PDB entry 6QTB | X-ray diffraction, 1.89 A resolution | chains A and B

[Chain A]
Protein: Midasin
Organism: Chaetomium thermophilum (strain DSM 1495 / CBS 144.50 / IMI 039719)
Reference sequence: G0SHE6 (G0SHE6_CHATD); residue numbers follow UniProt; this construct covers 4690-4733, 4774-4997
Sequence (280 residues; row label = number of the first residue in the row; note: 37 numbers in that range are skipped by the numbering (no residue carries them; nothing is unmodelled there)):
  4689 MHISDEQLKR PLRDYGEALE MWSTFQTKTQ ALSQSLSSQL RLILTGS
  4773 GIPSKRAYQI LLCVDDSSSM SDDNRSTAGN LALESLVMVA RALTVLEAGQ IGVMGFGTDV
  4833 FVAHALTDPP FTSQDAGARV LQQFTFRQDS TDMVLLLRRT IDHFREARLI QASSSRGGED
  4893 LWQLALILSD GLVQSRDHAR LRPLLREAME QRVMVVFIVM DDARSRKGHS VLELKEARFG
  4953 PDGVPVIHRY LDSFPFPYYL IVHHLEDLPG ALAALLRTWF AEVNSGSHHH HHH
Disordered / not traced: 4689-4697, 4773-4775, 4887-4889, 4995-5005
Sequence notes: initiating methionine (4689); linker (4734-4735, 4773); expression tag (4998-5005)
Ion coordination: Mg2+: Ser4789, Ser4791, Thr4863 (shared with Glu88(B) of chain B)

[Chain B]
Protein: Ribosome biogenesis protein YTM1
Organism: Chaetomium thermophilum (strain DSM 1495 / CBS 144.50 / IMI 039719)
Reference sequence: G0SFB5 (YTM1_CHATD); residues 8-98 here = UniProt positions 8-98
Sequence (101 residues; each row starts with the number of its first residue; numbers below 1 keep their minus sign (Met-2 is residue -2)):
    -2 MKHHHHHHPM APAPVAQVKV IFTTTEPDLE LPESKRQLLV PADIRRYGLS RILNSESMLD
    58 TGSIPFDFLI NGSFLRSSLE DYLTSNGLSL ETTLTLQYVR S
Disordered / not traced: -2 to 11
Sequence notes: initiating methionine (-2); expression tag (-1 to 7)
Ion coordination: Mg2+: Glu88 (shared with Ser4789(A), Ser4791(A), Thr4863(A) of chain A)

[How chain A and chain B interact]
Pairs across the interface - 41 pairs, chain A then chain B:
  Ser4789(A) with Glu88(B), hydrogen bond
  Ser4790(A) with Glu88(B)
  Ser4791(A) with Glu88(B), hydrogen bond
  Asn4796(A) with Glu88(B); Thr89(B); Thr90(B), hydrogen bond (side chain-backbone)
  Gln4860(A) with Glu88(B)
  Asp4861(A) with Ser86(B); Glu88(B)
  Ser4862(A) with Glu88(B)
  Thr4863(A) with Glu88(B), hydrogen bond
  Gln4906(A) with Ala13(B); Gln14(B), hydrogen bond (side chain-backbone)
  Ser4907(A) with Gln14(B), hydrogen bond (backbone-side chain)
  Arg4908(A) with Ala13(B)
  Lys4939(A) with Glu30(B), salt bridge
  Gly4940(A) with Glu30(B), hydrogen bond (backbone-side chain)
  His4941(A) with Ile18(B); Gln34(B)
  Ser4942(A) with Gln34(B)
  Glu4945(A) with Ser31(B); Gln34(B)
  Leu4946(A) with Gln34(B); Leu35(B)
  Lys4947(A) with Ser31(B), hydrogen bond (side chain-backbone); Gln34(B), hydrogen bond (backbone-backbone); Leu35(B); Leu36(B), hydrogen bond (backbone-backbone)
  Glu4948(A) with Gln14(B), hydrogen bond; Leu35(B); Leu36(B)
  Ala4949(A) with Leu35(B); Leu36(B), hydrogen bond (backbone-backbone); Pro38(B); Ile49(B), hydrophobic
  Phe4951(A) with Ile41(B), hydrophobic; Gly45(B); Ile49(B), hydrophobic
  Ile4959(A) with Leu35(B), hydrophobic; Met55(B), hydrophobic
  Tyr4962(A) with Leu36(B), hydrophobic
Interface residues without a listed pair, chain A (25 interface residues in all): Leu4904, Pro4957
Interface residues without a listed pair, chain B (23 interface residues in all): Val12, Lys16, Val37, Arg48, Ser52, Ser54
Interface features reported in the paper:
  - interface residues, chain A: Phe4951(A), Ile4959(A)

[Overview]
Chain A and chain B form an interface of 25 and 23 residues respectively, with 12 hydrogen bonds and 1 salt
bridge. Polar pairs include Lys4939(A)-Glu30(B), Ser4789(A)-Glu88(B) and Ser4791(A)-Glu88(B). The Mg2+ site is
built by Ser4789(A), Ser4791(A), Thr4863(A) and Glu88(B). From the paper: interface residues Phe4951(A) and
Ile4959(A).
Chain A is Midasin and chain B is Ribosome biogenesis protein YTM1, both from Chaetomium thermophilum (strain
DSM 1495 / CBS 144.50 / IMI 039719); the structure, Crystal structure of Rea1-MIDAS/Ytm1-UBL complex from
Chaetomium thermophilum, was determined by X-ray diffraction, deposited together with 6QT8.
